Entry 6W00 (X-ray diffraction, 1.85 A resolution); this record covers chains G and H of the 4 polymer chains in the assembly.

Chain G:
Protein: Immunoglobulin G-binding protein G
Source organism: Streptococcus sp. group G
Notes: fragment: domain III
UniProtKB: P19909 (SPG2_STRSG); residues 4-61 here correspond to UniProt positions 440-497 (UniProt number = residue number + 436)
Amino-acid sequence (58 residues; each row starts with the number of its first residue):
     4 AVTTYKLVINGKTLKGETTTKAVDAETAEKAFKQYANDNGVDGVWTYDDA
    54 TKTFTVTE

Chain H:
Protein: Fab239 heavy chain
Source organism: Homo sapiens
Amino-acid sequence (224 residues; numbered 1 to 216 plus 8 insertion-coded residues; the number before each row is that of its first residue; a row labelled like 82A-82C holds insertion residues (82A, then the next letters in order)):
     1 QVQLVESGGGVVQPGRSLRLSCAASRLTFRNFGMHWVRQTPGKGLEWVAV
    51 IW
   52A H
    53 DGSNKFYADSVEGRFTISRDNSKNTLYLQM
82A-82C NSL
    83 RDEDTAIYYCAKDWGGAS
100A-100D DRVF
   101 DYWGRGTLVIVSSASTKGPSVFPLAPSSKSTSGGTAALGCLVKDYFPEPV
   151 TVSWNSGALTSGVHTFPAVLQSSGLYSLSSVVTVPSSSLGTQTYICNVNH
   201 KPSNTKVDKKVEPKSC
Cystine bridges: Cys-22/Cys-92, Cys-140/Cys-196

Chain G / chain H interface:
Pairs across the interface (27):
  Lys-15(G) with Lys-210(H)
  Thr-16(G) with Asp-208(H); Lys-209(H), hydrogen bond; Lys-210(H), hydrogen bond (backbone-backbone); Glu-212(H)
  Leu-17(G) with Val-207(H), hydrophobic; Asp-208(H)
  Lys-18(G) with Val-207(H); Asp-208(H), hydrogen bond (backbone-backbone)
  Gly-19(G) with Lys-206(H)
  Glu-20(G) with Asn-204(H); Thr-205(H); Lys-206(H), hydrogen bond (backbone-backbone); Val-207(H)
  Thr-21(G) with Ser-203(H); Asn-204(H); Thr-205(H), hydrogen bond
  Thr-22(G) with Ser-203(H), hydrogen bond (side chain-backbone); Asn-204(H)
  Tyr-38(G) with Gly-118(H); Pro-119(H), hydrogen bond (side chain-backbone); Thr-205(H)
  Asp-41(G) with Ser-120(H), hydrogen bond (backbone-side chain); Phe-122(H)
  Asn-42(G) with Pro-119(H); Ser-120(H); Val-121(H), hydrogen bond (side chain-backbone)
Interface residues without a listed pair, chain G (12 interface residues in all): Ile-12
Interface residues without a listed pair, chain H (15 interface residues in all): Lys-117

In short:
The interface between chain G and chain H involves 12 residues on one side and 15 on the other, with 9
hydrogen bonds. Among the polar pairs are Thr-16(G)/Lys-209(H), Thr-21(G)/Thr-205(H) and Thr-22(G)/Ser-203(H).
Here chain G is Immunoglobulin G-binding protein G (Streptococcus sp. group G) and chain H is Fab239 heavy
chain (Homo sapiens). Entry 6W00 (Crystal structure of Fab239 in complex with NPNA2 peptide from
circumsporozoite protein) was determined by X-ray diffraction, deposited together with 6WFX, 6WFY, 6WG0, 6WG1
and 6WG2.
